5C8W - chain A; structure by X-ray diffraction, 1.80 A resolution.

== Chain A ==
Protein: cGMP-dependent protein kinase 2
Organism: Homo sapiens
Notes: EC 2.7.11.12
UniProtKB: Q13237 (KGP2_HUMAN); residues 137-277 here = UniProt positions 137-277
Amino-acid sequence (143 residues; row label = number of the first residue in the row):
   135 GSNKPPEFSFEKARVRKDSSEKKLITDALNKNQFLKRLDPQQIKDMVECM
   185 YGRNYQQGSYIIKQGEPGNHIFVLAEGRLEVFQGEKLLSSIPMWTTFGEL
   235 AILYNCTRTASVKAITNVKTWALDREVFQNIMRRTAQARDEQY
Not modelled in the structure: 135-149, 270-277
Differences from the reference sequence: expression tag (135-136)
UniProt features mapped onto this chain:
  - binding site (3',5'-cyclic AMP): Gly232 to Ala235, Arg242, Thr243
  - binding site (3',5'-cyclic GMP): Gly232 to Ala235, Arg242, Thr243
Ligand contacts:
  - malonic acid (MLA): Arg187, Tyr189, Ile195, Ile196, Pro201, Gly202, Asn203, His204, Phe206, Arg242
  - cyclic guanosine monophosphate (PCG): Ile196, Val215, Gln217, Leu222, Ser223, Ile225, Phe231, Gly232, Glu233, Leu234, Ala235, Arg242, Thr243, Ala244, Val246
From the paper describing this entry:
  - binding site for cyclic guanosine monophosphate: Leu222, Ser223, Glu233, Arg242, Thr243

== In short ==
Chain A binds malonic acid and cyclic guanosine monophosphate. Curated annotation (UniProt) lists 6 residues
binding 3',5'-cyclic AMP and 6 residues binding 3',5'-cyclic GMP. The paper reports a binding site for cyclic
guanosine monophosphate at Leu222, Ser223 and Glu233 among others.
Chain A is cGMP-dependent protein kinase 2 (Homo sapiens); the structure, PKG II's Amino Terminal Cyclic
Nucleotide Binding Domain (CNB-A) in a complex with cGMP, was determined by X-ray diffraction, deposited
together with 5BV6 and 5C6C.
